1WMR - chain A; structure by X-ray diffraction, 2.40 A resolution.

# Chain A
Molecule: Isopullulanase
Organism: Aspergillus niger
Notes: EC 3.2.1.57
Reference sequence: O00105 (IPUA_ASPNG); numbering as in UniProt (aligned over 20-564)
Amino-acid sequence (549 residues; each row starts with the number of its first residue):
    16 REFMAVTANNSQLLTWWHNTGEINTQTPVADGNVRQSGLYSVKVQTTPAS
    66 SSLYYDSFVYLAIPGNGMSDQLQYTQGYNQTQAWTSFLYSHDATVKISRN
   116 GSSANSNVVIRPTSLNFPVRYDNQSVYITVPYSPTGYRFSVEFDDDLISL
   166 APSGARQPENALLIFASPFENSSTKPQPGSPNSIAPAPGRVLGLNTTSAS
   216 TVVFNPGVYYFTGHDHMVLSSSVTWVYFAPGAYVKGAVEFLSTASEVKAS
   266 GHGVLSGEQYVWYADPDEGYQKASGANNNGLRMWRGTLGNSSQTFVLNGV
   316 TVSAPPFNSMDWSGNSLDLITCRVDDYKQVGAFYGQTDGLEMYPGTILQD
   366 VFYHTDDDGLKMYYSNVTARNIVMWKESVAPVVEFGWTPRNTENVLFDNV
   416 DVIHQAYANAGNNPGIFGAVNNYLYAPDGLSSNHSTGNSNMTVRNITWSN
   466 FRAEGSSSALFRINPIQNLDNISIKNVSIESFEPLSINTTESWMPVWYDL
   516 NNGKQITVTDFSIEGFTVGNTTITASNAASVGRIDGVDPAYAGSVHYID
Differences from the reference sequence: expression tag (16-19)
Glycans and other covalent adducts: N-acetylglucosamine (NAG) linked to Asn24, Asn94, Asn210, Asn381, Asn448, Asn455, Asn460, Asn491, Asn503
UniProt features mapped onto this chain:
  - glycosylation (N-linked (GlcNAc...) asparagine): Asn24, Asn94, Asn115, Asn138, Asn186, Asn210, Asn305, Asn381, Asn448, Asn455, Asn460, Asn486, Asn491, Asn503, Asn535

# In short
N-acetylglucosamine is covalently linked to Asn24, Asn94, Asn210, Asn381, Asn448 and Asn455 and 3 more.
Chain A is Isopullulanase (Aspergillus niger); the structure, Crystal Structure of Isopullulanase from
Aspergillus niger ATCC 9642, was determined by X-ray diffraction, deposited together with 1X0C.
